Entry 4NLC (X-ray diffraction, 2.15 A resolution); this record covers chain A.

Chain A:
Name: Ribosomal RNA processing protein 6
Source organism: Trypanosoma brucei brucei
Notes: fragment: Catalytic Domain
UniProt: Q581R8 (Q581R8_TRYB2); residue numbers follow UniProt; this construct covers 176-540
Chain sequence (373 residues; row label = number of the first residue in the row):
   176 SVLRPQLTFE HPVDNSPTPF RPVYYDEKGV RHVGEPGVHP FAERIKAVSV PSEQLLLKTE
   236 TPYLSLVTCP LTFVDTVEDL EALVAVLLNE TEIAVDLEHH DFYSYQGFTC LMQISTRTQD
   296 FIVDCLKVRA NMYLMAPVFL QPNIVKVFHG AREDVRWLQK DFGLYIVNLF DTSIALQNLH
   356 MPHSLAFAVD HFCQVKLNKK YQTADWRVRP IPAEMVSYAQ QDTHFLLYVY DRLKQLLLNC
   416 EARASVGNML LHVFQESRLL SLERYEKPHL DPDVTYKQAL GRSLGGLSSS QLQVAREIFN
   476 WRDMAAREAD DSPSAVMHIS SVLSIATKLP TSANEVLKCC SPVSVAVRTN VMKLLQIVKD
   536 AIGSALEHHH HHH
Disordered / not traced: 176-178, 416-422, 541-548
Construct notes: engineered mutation Ser496 (Cys in Q581R8); expression tag (541-548)
Reported in the primary citation:
  - mutagenesis - D271N: abolished catalytic activity
  - mutagenesis - Y393A: decreased catalytic activity

Overview:
The paper reports that D271N abolishes catalytic activity; Y393A reduces catalytic activity.
Chain A is Ribosomal RNA processing protein 6 (Trypanosoma brucei brucei); the structure, Crystal structure of
the catalytic core of RRP6 from Trypanosoma brucei, mutant C496S, was determined by X-ray diffraction together
with 4NLB from the same study.
